7ROT - chains A and B; structure by X-ray diffraction, 2.20 A resolution.

Chain A (and B):
Protein: Tyrosine--tRNA ligase
Organism: Plasmodium falciparum (isolate 3D7)
Notes: EC 6.1.1.1; chain B of this document is another copy of the same molecule, construct and numbering; everything in this record applies to it too
UniProtKB: Q8IAR7 (Q8IAR7_PLAF7); residue numbers follow UniProt; this construct covers 2-373
Amino-acid sequence (373 residues; each row starts with the number of its first residue):
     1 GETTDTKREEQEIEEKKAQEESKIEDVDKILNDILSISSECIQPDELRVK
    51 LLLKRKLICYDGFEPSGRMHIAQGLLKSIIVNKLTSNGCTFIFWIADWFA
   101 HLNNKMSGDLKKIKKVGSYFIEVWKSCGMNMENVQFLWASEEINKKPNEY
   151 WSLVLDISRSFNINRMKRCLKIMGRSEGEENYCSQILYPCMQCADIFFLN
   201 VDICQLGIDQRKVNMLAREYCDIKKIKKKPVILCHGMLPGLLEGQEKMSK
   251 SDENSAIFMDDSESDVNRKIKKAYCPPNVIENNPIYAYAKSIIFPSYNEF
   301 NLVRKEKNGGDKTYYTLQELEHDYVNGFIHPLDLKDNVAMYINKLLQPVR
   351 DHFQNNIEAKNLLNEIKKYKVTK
Not modelled in the structure: 1-16, 244-251, 373 (chain B: 1-14, 246-251, 373)
Sequence notes: expression tag (1); engineered mutation Cys234 (Ser in Q8IAR7)
Bound ions: Mg2+ site 1: Met131, Val134; Mg2+ site 2: Glu132, Arg304
Residues lining bound ligands: 66I ({(2R,3S,4R,5R)-5-[4-amino-3-(difluoromethoxy)-1H-pyrazolo[3,4-d]pyrimidin-1-yl]-3,4-dihydroxyoxolan-2-yl}methyl [(2S)-2-amino-3-(4-hydroxyphenyl)propanoyl]sulfamate (non-preferred name)): Tyr60, Asp61, Gly62, Phe63, Glu64, His70, Ala72, Gln73, Leu76, Trp94, Ala96, Phe99, Ile172, Tyr188, Gln192, Asp195, Leu206, Gly207, Asp209, Gln210, His235, Gly236, Met237, Leu238
From the paper describing this entry:
  - conformationally variable residues (side-chain flip): His70

How chain A and chain B interact:
Pairs across the interface (59; chain A residue first):
  Trp98(A) - Asn148(B)
  Trp98(A) - Ser152(B)
  His101(A) - Asp156(B)  salt bridge
  His101(A) - Arg159(B)  hydrogen bond
  Leu102(A) - Leu155(B)
  Leu102(A) - Ser158(B)
  Leu102(A) - Arg159(B)
  Asn104(A) - Arg159(B)  hydrogen bond
  Asn144(A) - Asn148(B)  hydrogen bond
  Pro147(A) - Pro147(B)  hydrophobic
  Asn148(A) - Trp98(B)
  Asn148(A) - Asn144(B)  hydrogen bond
  Trp151(A) - Trp151(B)
  Ser152(A) - Trp98(B)
  Leu155(A) - Leu102(B)  hydrophobic
  Leu155(A) - Trp151(B)  hydrophobic
  Leu155(A) - Leu187(B)  hydrophobic
  Asp156(A) - His101(B)  salt bridge
  Ser158(A) - Leu102(B)
  Ser158(A) - Tyr182(B)
  Ser158(A) - Cys183(B)  hydrogen bond (backbone-backbone)
  Ser158(A) - Ser184(B)  hydrogen bond (backbone-backbone)
  Ser158(A) - Leu187(B)
  Arg159(A) - His101(B)  hydrogen bond (side chain-backbone)
  Arg159(A) - Leu102(B)
  Arg159(A) - Asn104(B)  hydrogen bond
  Arg159(A) - Tyr182(B)
  Arg159(A) - Ser184(B)
  Phe161(A) - Tyr182(B)
  Phe161(A) - Cys183(B)  hydrogen bond (backbone-backbone)
  Asn162(A) - Glu180(B)
  Asn162(A) - Asn181(B)
  Asn162(A) - Tyr182(B)
  Asn162(A) - Cys183(B)  hydrogen bond (backbone-side chain)
  Ile163(A) - Asn181(B)  hydrogen bond (backbone-backbone)
  Ile163(A) - Tyr182(B)
  Ile163(A) - Cys183(B)  hydrophobic
  Ile163(A) - Ile186(B)  hydrophobic
  Met166(A) - Cys183(B)  hydrophobic
  Lys167(A) - Ile163(B)
  Glu180(A) - Asn162(B)  hydrogen bond
  Asn181(A) - Asn162(B)
  Asn181(A) - Ile163(B)  hydrogen bond (backbone-backbone)
  Tyr182(A) - Ser158(B)
  Tyr182(A) - Arg159(B)
  Tyr182(A) - Ser160(B)
  Tyr182(A) - Phe161(B)
  Tyr182(A) - Asn162(B)
  Cys183(A) - Ser158(B)  hydrogen bond (backbone-backbone)
  Cys183(A) - Phe161(B)  hydrogen bond (backbone-backbone)
  Cys183(A) - Asn162(B)  hydrogen bond (side chain-backbone)
  Cys183(A) - Met166(B)  hydrophobic
  Cys183(A) - Ile186(B)  hydrophobic
  Ser184(A) - Ser158(B)  hydrogen bond (backbone-backbone)
  Ser184(A) - Arg159(B)
  Ile186(A) - Ile163(B)  hydrophobic
  Ile186(A) - Cys183(B)  hydrophobic
  Leu187(A) - Leu155(B)  hydrophobic
  Met191(A) - Leu155(B)  hydrophobic
Other interface residues (no listed pair), chain A (30 interface residues in all): Gly108, Val154, Ser160, Cys190
Other interface residues (no listed pair), chain B (29 interface residues in all): Gly108, Val154, Cys190, Met191

In short:
Chain A and chain B form an interface of 30 and 29 residues respectively, with 17 hydrogen bonds and 2 salt
bridges. Among the polar pairs are His101(A)-Asp156(B), His101(A)-Arg159(B) and Asn104(A)-Arg159(B). Ligands
of chain A: compound 66I. The Mg2+ site 1 is built by Met131(A) and Val134(A). The paper reports
conformational variability at His70(A).
Chain A and chain B are both Tyrosine--tRNA ligase (Plasmodium falciparum (isolate 3D7)); the structure,
Plasmodium falciparum tyrosyl-tRNA synthetase, S234C mutant, in complex with ML901-Tyr, was determined by
X-ray diffraction (same publication as 7ROR, 7ROS and 7ROU).
